9BLY - chains A and B of the 12 polymer chains in the assembly; structure by electron microscopy, 3.50 A resolution.

Chain A (and B):
Molecule: Cytoplasmic dynein 1 heavy chain 1
Source organism: Homo sapiens
Notes: chain B of this document is another copy of the same molecule, construct and numbering; everything in this record applies to it too
Reference sequence: Q14204 (DYHC1_HUMAN); residues 1-4646 here = UniProt positions 1-4646
Chain sequence (4646 residues; each row starts with the number of its first residue):
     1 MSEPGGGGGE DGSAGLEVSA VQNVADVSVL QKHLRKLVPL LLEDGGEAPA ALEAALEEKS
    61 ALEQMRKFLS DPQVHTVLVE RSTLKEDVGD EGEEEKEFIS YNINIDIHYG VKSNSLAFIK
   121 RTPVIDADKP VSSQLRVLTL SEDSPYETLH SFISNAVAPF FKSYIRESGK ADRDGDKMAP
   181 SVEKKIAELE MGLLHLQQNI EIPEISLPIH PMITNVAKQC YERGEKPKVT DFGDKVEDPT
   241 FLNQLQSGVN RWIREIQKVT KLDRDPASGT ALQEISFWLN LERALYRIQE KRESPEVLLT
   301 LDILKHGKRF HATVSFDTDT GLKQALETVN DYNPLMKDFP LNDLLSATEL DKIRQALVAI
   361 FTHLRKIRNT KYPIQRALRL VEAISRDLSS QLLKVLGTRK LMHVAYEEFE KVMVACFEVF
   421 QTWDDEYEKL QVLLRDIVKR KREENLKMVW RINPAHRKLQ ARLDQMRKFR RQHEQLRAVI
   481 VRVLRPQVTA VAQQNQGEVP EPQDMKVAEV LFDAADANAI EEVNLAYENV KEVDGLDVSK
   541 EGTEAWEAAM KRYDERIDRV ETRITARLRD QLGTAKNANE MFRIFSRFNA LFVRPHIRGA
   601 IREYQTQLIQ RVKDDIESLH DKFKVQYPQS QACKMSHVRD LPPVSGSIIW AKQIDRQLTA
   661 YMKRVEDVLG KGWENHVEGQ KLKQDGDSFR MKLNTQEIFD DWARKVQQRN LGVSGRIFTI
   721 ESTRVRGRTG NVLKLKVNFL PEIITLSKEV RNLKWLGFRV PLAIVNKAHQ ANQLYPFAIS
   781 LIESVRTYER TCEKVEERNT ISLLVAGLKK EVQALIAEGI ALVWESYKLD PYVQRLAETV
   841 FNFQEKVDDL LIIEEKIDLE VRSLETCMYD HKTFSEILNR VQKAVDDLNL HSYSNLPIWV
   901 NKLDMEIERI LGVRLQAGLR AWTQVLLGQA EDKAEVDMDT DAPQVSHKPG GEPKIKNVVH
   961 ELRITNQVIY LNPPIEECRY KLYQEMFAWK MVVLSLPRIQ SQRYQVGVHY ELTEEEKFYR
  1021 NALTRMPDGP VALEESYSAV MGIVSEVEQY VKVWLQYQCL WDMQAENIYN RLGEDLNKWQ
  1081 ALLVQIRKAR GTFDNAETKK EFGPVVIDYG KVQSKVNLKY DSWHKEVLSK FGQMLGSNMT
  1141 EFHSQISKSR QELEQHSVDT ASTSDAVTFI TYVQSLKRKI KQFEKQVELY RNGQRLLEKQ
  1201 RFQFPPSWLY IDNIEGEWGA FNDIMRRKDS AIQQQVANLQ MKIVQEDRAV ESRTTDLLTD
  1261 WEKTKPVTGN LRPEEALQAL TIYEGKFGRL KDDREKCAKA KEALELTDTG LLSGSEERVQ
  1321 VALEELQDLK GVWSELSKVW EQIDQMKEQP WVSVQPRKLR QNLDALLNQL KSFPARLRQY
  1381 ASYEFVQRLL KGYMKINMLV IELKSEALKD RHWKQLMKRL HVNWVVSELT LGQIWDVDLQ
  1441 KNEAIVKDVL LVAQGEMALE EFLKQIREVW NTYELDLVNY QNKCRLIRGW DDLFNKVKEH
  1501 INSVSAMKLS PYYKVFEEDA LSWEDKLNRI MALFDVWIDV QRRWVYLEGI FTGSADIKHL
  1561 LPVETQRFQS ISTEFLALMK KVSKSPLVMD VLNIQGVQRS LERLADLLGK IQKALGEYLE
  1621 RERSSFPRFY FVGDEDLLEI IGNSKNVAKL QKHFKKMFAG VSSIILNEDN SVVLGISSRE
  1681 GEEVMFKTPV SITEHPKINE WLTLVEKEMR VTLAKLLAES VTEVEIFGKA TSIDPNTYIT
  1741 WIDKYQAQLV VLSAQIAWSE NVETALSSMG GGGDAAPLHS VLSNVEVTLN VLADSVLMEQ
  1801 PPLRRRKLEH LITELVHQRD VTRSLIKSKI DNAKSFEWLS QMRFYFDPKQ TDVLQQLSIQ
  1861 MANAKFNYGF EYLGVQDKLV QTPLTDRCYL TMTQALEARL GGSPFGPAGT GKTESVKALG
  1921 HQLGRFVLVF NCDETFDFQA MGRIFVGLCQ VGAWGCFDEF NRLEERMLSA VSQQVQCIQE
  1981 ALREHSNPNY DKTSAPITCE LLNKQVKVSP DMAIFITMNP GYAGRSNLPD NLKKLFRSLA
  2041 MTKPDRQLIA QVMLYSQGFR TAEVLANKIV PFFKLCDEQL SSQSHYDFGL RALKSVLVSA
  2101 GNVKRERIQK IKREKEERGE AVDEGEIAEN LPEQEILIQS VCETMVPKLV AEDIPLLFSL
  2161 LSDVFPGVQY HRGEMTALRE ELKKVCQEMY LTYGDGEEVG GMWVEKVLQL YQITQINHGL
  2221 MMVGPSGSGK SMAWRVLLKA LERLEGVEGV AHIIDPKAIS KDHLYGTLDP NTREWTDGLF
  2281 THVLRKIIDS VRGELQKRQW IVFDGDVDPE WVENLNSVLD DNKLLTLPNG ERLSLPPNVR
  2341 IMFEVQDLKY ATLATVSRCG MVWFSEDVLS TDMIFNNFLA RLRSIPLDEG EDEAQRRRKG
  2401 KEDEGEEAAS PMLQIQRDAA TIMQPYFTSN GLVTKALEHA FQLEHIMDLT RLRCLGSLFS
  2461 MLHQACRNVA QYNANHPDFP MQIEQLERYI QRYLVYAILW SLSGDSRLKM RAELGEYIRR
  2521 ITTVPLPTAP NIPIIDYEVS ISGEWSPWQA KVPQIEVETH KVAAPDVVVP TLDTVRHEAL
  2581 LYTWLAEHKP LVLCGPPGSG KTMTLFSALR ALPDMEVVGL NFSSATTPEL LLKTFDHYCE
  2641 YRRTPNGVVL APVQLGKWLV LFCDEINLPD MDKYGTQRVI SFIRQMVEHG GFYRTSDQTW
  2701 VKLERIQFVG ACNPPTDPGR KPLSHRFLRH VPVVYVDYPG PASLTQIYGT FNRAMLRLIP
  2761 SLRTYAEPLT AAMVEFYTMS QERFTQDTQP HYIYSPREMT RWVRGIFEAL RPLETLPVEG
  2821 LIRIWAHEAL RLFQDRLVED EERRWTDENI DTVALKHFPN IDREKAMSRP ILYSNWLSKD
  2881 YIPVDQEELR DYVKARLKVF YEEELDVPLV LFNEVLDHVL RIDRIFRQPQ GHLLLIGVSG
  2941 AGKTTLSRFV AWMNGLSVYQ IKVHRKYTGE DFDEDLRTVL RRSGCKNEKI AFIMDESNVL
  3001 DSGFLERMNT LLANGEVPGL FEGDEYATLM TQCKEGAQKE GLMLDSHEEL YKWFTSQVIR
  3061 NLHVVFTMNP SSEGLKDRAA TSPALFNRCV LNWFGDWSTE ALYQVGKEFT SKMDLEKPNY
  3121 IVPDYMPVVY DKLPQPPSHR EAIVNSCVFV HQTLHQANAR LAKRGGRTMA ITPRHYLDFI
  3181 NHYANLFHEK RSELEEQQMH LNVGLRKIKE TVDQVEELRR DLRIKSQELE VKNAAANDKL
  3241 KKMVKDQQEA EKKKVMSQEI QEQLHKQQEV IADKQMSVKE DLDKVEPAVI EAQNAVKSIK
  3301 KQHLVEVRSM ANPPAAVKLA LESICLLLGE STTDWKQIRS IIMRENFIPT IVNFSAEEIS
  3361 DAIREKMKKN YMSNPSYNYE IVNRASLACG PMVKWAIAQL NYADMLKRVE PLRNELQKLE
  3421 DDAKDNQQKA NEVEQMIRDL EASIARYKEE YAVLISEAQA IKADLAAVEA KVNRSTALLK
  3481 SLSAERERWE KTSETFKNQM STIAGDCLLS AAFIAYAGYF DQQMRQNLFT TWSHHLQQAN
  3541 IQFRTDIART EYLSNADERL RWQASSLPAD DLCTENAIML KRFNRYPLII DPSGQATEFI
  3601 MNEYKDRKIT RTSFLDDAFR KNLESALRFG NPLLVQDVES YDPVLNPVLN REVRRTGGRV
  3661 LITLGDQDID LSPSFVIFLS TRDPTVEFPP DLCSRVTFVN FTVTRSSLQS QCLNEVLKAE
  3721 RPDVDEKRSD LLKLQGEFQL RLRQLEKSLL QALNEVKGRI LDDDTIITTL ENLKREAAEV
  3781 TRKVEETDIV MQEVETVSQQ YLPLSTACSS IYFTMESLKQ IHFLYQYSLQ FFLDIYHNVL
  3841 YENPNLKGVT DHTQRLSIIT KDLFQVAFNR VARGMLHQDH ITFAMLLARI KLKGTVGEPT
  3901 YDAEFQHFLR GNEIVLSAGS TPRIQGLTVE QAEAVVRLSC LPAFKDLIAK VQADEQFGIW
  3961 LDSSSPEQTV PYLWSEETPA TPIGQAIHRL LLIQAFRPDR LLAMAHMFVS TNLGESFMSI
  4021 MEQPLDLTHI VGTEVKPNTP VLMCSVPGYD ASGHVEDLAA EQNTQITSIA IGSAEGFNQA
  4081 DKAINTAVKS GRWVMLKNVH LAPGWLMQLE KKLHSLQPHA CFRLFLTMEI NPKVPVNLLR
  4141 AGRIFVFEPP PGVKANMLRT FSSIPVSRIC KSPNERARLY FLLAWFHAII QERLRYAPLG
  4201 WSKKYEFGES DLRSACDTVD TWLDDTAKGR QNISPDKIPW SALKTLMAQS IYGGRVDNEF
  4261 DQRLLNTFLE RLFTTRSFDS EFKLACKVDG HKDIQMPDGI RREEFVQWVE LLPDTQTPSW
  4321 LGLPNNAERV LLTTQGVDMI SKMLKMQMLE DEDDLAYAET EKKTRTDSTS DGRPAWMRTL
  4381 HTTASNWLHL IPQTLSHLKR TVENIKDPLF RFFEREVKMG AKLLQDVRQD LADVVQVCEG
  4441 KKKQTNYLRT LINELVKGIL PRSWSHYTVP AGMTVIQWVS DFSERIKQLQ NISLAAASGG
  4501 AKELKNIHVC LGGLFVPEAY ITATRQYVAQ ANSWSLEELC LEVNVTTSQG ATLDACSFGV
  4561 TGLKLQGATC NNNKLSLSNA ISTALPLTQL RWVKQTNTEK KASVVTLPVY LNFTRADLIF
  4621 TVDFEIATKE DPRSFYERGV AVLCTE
Unresolved in the structure: 1-19, 489-511, 931-945, 2390-2409, 4348-4373, 4646 (chain B: 1-19, 489-511, 928-952, 1002-1012, 2390-2409, 4348-4373, 4646)
Ion coordination: Mg2+ site 1: Thr1913 (together with ADP); Mg2+ site 2: Ser2231, Glu2344 (together with ATP)
Small-molecule neighbours:
  - ADP (adenosine-5'-diphosphate), molecule 1: Leu1879, Val1880, Thr1882, Thr1885, Pro1907, Ala1908, Gly1909, Thr1910, Gly1911, Lys1912, Thr1913, Glu1914, Ile2049, Leu2090, Arg2091, Lys2094, Asp2321, Arg2358
  - ADP, molecule 2: Val2567, Val2568, Val2569, Thr2571, Thr2574, Pro2596, Pro2597, Gly2598, Ser2599, Gly2600, Lys2601, Thr2602, Met2603, Pro2739, Ile2747, Tyr2748, Phe2751, Pro2796, Arg2797, Thr2800
  - ADP, molecule 3: Val2907, Pro2908, Leu2909, Val2910, Phe2912, Val2915, Val2938, Ser2939, Gly2940, Ala2941, Gly2942, Lys2943, Thr2944, Thr2945, Trp3097, Arg3174, Leu3177, Asn3650
  - ATP (adenosine-5'-triphosphate): Leu2191, Thr2192, Trp2203, Pro2225, Ser2226, Gly2227, Ser2228, Gly2229, Lys2230, Ser2231, Met2232, Asp2304, Glu2344, Leu2369, Met2373, Ile2374, Asn2377, Leu2452, Arg2684, Arg2726, Arg2729
Swiss-Prot annotation at these positions:
  - binding site (ATP): Gly1906 to Thr1913, Gly2224 to Ser2231, Gly2595 to Thr2602, Gly2937 to Thr2944
  - modified residue: Ser2 (N-acetylserine), Ser70 (Phosphoserine), Lys1125 (N6-acetyllysine), Ser1230 (Phosphoserine), Lys3480 (N6-acetyllysine), Ser4162 (Phosphoserine), Lys4283 (N6-acetyllysine), Thr4366 (Phosphothreonine), Ser4368 (Phosphoserine)
  - natural variant: Glu94 (E94K: Found in a patient with spinal muscular atrophy; uncertain significance), Lys129 (K129I: In CDCBM13), Arg264 (R264L: In SMALED1), His306 (H306R: In CMT2O and SMALED1), Ile584 (I584L: In SMALED1), Arg598 (R598C: In CMT2O and SMALED1), Thr659 to Met662 (deletion: In CDCBM13), Lys671 (K671E: In SMALED1), Pro776 (P776L: In SMALED1), Tyr970 (Y970C: In SMALED1), Gly1132 (G1132E: In SMALED1), Gln1194 (Q1194R: In CMT2O), 9 further natural variant entries in UniProt

How chain A and chain B interact:
Contacting residue pairs (177):
  His33(A) - Asp44(B)  salt bridge
  His33(A) - Gly45(B)
  Lys36(A) - Leu40(B)
  Leu37(A) - Leu37(B)  hydrophobic
  Leu37(A) - Leu40(B)  hydrophobic
  Leu37(A) - Leu41(B)  hydrophobic
  Leu40(A) - His33(B)
  Leu40(A) - Lys36(B)
  Leu40(A) - Ser132(B)  hydrogen bond (backbone-side chain)
  Leu40(A) - Ser133(B)
  Leu41(A) - Ser132(B)
  Leu41(A) - Ser133(B)  hydrogen bond (backbone-side chain)
  Leu41(A) - Val137(B)  hydrophobic
  Leu42(A) - Ser133(B)  hydrogen bond (backbone-side chain)
  Glu43(A) - Ser133(B)
  Asp44(A) - Pro130(B)
  Asp44(A) - Val131(B)
  Asp44(A) - Ser132(B)
  His75(A) - Asn155(B)
  Ile107(A) - Asn155(B)
  Ile107(A) - Ala156(B)
  Ile107(A) - Pro159(B)  hydrophobic
  Ile107(A) - Phe160(B)
  Ile107(A) - Ser163(B)  hydrogen bond (backbone-side chain)
  His108(A) - Phe160(B)
  His108(A) - Ser163(B)
  Tyr109(A) - Phe160(B)
  Tyr109(A) - Tyr164(B)  hydrophobic
  Asn114(A) - Arg121(B)
  Ile119(A) - Ser151(B)
  Ile119(A) - Phe152(B)  hydrophobic
  Ile119(A) - Asn155(B)
  Arg121(A) - Ser141(B)  hydrogen bond (side chain-backbone)
  Arg121(A) - Asp143(B)  salt bridge
  Arg121(A) - Thr148(B)
  Arg121(A) - Phe152(B)
  Lys129(A) - Asp44(B)
  Pro130(A) - Asp44(B)
  Val131(A) - Asp44(B)  hydrogen bond (backbone-side chain)
  Ser132(A) - Leu40(B)  hydrogen bond (side chain-backbone)
  Ser132(A) - Leu41(B)
  Ser132(A) - Asp44(B)  hydrogen bond (backbone-side chain)
  Arg136(A) - Thr139(B)
  Arg136(A) - Leu140(B)
  Arg136(A) - Ser141(B)
  Arg136(A) - Phe152(B)
  Val137(A) - Val137(B)
  Val137(A) - Leu138(B)
  Val137(A) - Thr139(B)
  Leu138(A) - Leu138(B)  hydrophobic
  Thr139(A) - Arg136(B)  hydrogen bond
  Thr139(A) - Val137(B)
  Leu140(A) - Arg136(B)  hydrogen bond (backbone-side chain)
  Leu140(A) - Phe160(B)  hydrophobic
  Ser141(A) - Arg121(B)
  Ser141(A) - Arg136(B)
  Asp143(A) - Arg121(B)
  Pro145(A) - Phe160(B)  hydrophobic
  Tyr146(A) - Phe160(B)  hydrophobic
  Tyr146(A) - Phe161(B)  hydrogen bond (side chain-backbone)
  Tyr146(A) - Tyr164(B)
  Tyr146(A) - Ile165(B)  hydrogen bond (side chain-backbone)
  Leu149(A) - Phe160(B)  hydrophobic
  Phe152(A) - Ile119(B)
  Phe152(A) - Lys120(B)
  Phe152(A) - Arg121(B)
  Phe152(A) - Arg136(B)
  Asn155(A) - Thr76(B)
  Asn155(A) - Ile107(B)
  Ala156(A) - Ile107(B)
  Val157(A) - Leu149(B)  hydrophobic
  Pro159(A) - Asp106(B)
  Pro159(A) - Ile107(B)  hydrophobic
  Phe160(A) - Ile107(B)
  Phe160(A) - His108(B)
  Phe160(A) - Tyr109(B)  hydrophobic
  Phe160(A) - Gly110(B)
  Phe160(A) - Leu140(B)  hydrophobic
  Ser163(A) - His108(B)
  Ser163(A) - Tyr109(B)  hydrogen bond (side chain-backbone)
  Tyr164(A) - Tyr109(B)
  Tyr164(A) - Pro145(B)  hydrophobic
  Tyr164(A) - Tyr146(B)  hydrogen bond
  Glu167(A) - Tyr109(B)
  Ser168(A) - Glu201(B)
  Arg173(A) - Ser276(B)
  Arg173(A) - Arg283(B)
  Asp176(A) - Gln198(B)
  Met178(A) - Gly192(B)
  Met178(A) - His195(B)
  Met178(A) - Leu196(B)  hydrophobic
  Met178(A) - Gln198(B)
  Val182(A) - Leu196(B)  hydrophobic
  Lys185(A) - Glu188(B)  hydrogen bond (side chain-backbone)
  Lys185(A) - Leu189(B)  hydrogen bond (side chain-backbone)
  Lys185(A) - Gly192(B)
  Lys185(A) - Leu193(B)
  Glu188(A) - Lys185(B)  hydrogen bond (backbone-side chain)
  Leu189(A) - Lys185(B)
  Leu189(A) - Glu188(B)
  Leu189(A) - Leu189(B)  hydrophobic
  Gly192(A) - Lys185(B)
  Leu193(A) - Met178(B)  hydrophobic
  Leu193(A) - Val182(B)  hydrophobic
  Leu193(A) - Lys185(B)
  His195(A) - Met178(B)
  Leu196(A) - Met178(B)
  Gln197(A) - Lys170(B)
  Gln197(A) - Asp176(B)
  Gln197(A) - Met178(B)  hydrogen bond
  Gln197(A) - Ala179(B)
  Glu201(A) - Arg173(B)  salt bridge
  Arg254(A) - Thr122(B)
  Arg1090(A) - Thr965(B)
  Arg1090(A) - Asn966(B)
  Asp1094(A) - Asn966(B)  hydrogen bond (side chain-backbone)
  Ala1096(A) - Arg963(B)
  Ser1114(A) - Leu1118(B)
  Asp1121(A) - Trp1061(B)
  Lys1125(A) - Trp1061(B)
  Arg1201(A) - Gln967(B)  hydrogen bond (side chain-backbone)
  Arg1201(A) - Val968(B)
  Arg1201(A) - Gln1058(B)  hydrogen bond
  Arg1201(A) - Trp1061(B)
  Arg1201(A) - Asp1062(B)  salt bridge
  Phe1202(A) - Gln1064(B)
  Gln1203(A) - Asp1062(B)
  Gln1203(A) - Met1063(B)
  Gln1203(A) - Gln1064(B)
  Pro1350(A) - Ser1353(B)
  Trp1351(A) - Ser1353(B)  hydrogen bond (backbone-side chain)
  Val1352(A) - Trp1351(B)
  Val1352(A) - Ser1353(B)
  Val1352(A) - Val1354(B)  hydrophobic
  Ser1353(A) - Pro1350(B)
  Arg1467(A) - Glu1518(B)  salt bridge
  Glu1518(A) - Arg1467(B)  salt bridge
  Glu1518(A) - Lys1526(B)  salt bridge
  Lys1526(A) - Glu1518(B)  salt bridge
  Glu1564(A) - Met3043(B)
  Arg1567(A) - Met3043(B)  hydrogen bond
  Arg1599(A) - Leu2655(B)
  Ala1614(A) - Met3043(B)  hydrophobic
  Leu2655(A) - Arg1599(B)
  Asp3024(A) - Ala3027(B)
  Asp3024(A) - Thr3028(B)
  Asp3024(A) - Thr3031(B)  hydrogen bond
  Ala3027(A) - Asp3024(B)
  Thr3028(A) - Asp3024(B)
  Thr3031(A) - Asp3024(B)  hydrogen bond
  Met3043(A) - Glu1564(B)
  Met3043(A) - Arg1567(B)  hydrogen bond
  Met3043(A) - Ala1614(B)  hydrophobic
  Val3244(A) - Gln3247(B)
  Gln3247(A) - Val3244(B)
  Gln3248(A) - Glu3251(B)  hydrogen bond
  Glu3251(A) - Gln3248(B)  hydrogen bond
  Ala3452(A) - Ile3455(B)  hydrophobic
  Ala3452(A) - Gln3459(B)
  Val3453(A) - Gln3459(B)
  Ile3455(A) - Ala3452(B)  hydrophobic
  Ile3455(A) - Ile3455(B)  hydrophobic
  Ser3456(A) - Ser3456(B)
  Ser3456(A) - Gln3459(B)  hydrogen bond
  Glu3457(A) - Gln3459(B)
  Gln3459(A) - Ala3452(B)
  Gln3459(A) - Val3453(B)
  Gln3459(A) - Ser3456(B)  hydrogen bond
  Gln3459(A) - Glu3457(B)
  Arg3628(A) - Arg3659(B)
  Phe3629(A) - Gly3657(B)
  Phe3629(A) - Gly3658(B)
  Phe3629(A) - Arg3659(B)
  Gly3657(A) - Phe3629(B)
  Gly3658(A) - Phe3629(B)
  Arg3659(A) - Arg3628(B)
  Arg3659(A) - Phe3629(B)
Interface residues without a listed pair, chain A (115 interface residues in all): Thr76, Ala127, Ser133, Glu142, Thr148, Phe161, Lys170, Ala179, Ile186, Leu194, Gln198, Arg1087, Leu1118, Val1563, Gln1595, Lys1610, Gly3041, Leu3042, Leu3240, Lys3448, Asp3670
Interface residues without a listed pair, chain B (123 interface residues in all): Val111, Lys129, Glu147, Val157, Lys162, Glu167, Asn199, Asn280, Ile964, Ser1122, Val1352, Ser1427, Leu1429, Val1563, Gln1595, Lys1610, Gly3041, Leu3042, Leu3240, Lys3448, Asp3670

Overview:
115 residues of chain A face 123 of chain B across their interface; the contacts include 30 hydrogen bonds and
8 salt bridges. Among the polar pairs are His33(A)-Asp44(B), Arg121(A)-Asp143(B) and Glu201(A)-Arg173(B).
Ligands of chain A: 3 copies of ADP and ATP.
Both chains are Cytoplasmic dynein 1 heavy chain 1 (Homo sapiens). Entry 9BLY (Composite structure of
full-length human dynein-1 in phi-particle conformation) was determined by electron microscopy.
